PDB entry 8RTL | X-ray diffraction, 1.89 A resolution | chains E and F of the 8 polymer chains in the assembly

Chain E:
Molecule: Arsenite oxidase subunit AioA
Organism: Alcaligenes faecalis
Notes: EC 1.20.9.1
UniProtKB: Q7SIF4 (AIOA_ALCFA); residues 4-825 here correspond to UniProt positions 5-826 (UniProt number = residue number + 1)
Sequence (824 residues; each row starts with the number of its first residue):
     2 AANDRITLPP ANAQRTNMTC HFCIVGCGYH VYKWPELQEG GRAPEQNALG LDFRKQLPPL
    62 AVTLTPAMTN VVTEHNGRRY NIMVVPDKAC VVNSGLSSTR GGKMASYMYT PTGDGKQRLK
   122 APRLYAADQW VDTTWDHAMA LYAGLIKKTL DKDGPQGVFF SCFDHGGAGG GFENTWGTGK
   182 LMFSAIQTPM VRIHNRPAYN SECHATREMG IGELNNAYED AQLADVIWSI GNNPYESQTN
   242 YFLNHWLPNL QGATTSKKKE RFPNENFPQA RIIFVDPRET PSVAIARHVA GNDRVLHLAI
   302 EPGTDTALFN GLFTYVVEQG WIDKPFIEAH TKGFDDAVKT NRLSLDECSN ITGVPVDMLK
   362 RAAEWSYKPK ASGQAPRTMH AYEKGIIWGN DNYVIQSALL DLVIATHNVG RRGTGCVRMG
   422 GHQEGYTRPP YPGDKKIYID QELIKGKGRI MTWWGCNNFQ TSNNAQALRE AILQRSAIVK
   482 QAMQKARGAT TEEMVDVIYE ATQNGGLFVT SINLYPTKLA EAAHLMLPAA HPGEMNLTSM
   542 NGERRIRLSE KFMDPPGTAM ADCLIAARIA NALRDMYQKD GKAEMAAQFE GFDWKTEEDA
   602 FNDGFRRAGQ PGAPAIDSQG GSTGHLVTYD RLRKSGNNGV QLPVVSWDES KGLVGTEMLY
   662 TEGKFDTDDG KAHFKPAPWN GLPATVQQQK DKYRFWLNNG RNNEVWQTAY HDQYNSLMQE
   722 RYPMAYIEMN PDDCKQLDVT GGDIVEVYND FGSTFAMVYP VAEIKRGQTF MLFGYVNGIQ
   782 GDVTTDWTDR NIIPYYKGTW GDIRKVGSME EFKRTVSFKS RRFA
Construct notes: expression tag (2-3)
Curated features (UniProtKB/Swiss-Prot):
  - binding site ([3Fe-4S] cluster): Cys21, Cys24, Cys28
  - binding site (substrate): His195, Glu203, Arg419, His423
  - site: Ser99 (Involved in charge transfer)
Metal / ion sites: 3Fe-4S cluster Fe: Cys21, Cys24, Cys28; Na+ site 1: Asp129 (shared with 3 residues of chain G); Na+ site 2: Gln467, Ser754, Asp783 (shared with 1 residue of chain G)
Residues lining bound ligands:
  - molybdenum(iv) ion / oxygen atom: Asn196, Glu203, Lys385, Arg419, Gly422, His423, Arg702
  - 3Fe-4S cluster (F3S): Cys21, Phe23, Cys24, Val26, Gly27, Cys28, Tyr30, Ser98, Ser99, Arg101, Gly102, Thr240, Asn241
  - molybdopterin guanosine dinucleotide (MGD; 2-amino-5,6-dimercapto-7-methyl-3,7,8a,9-tetrahydro-8-oxa-1,3,9,10-tetraaza-anthracen-4-one guanosine dinucleotide), molecule 1: Cys24, Arg101, Gly232, Asn233, Asn234, Glu237, Ser238, Gln239, Val276, Asp277, Pro278, Arg279, Thr281, Ile301, Pro303, Gly304, Asp306, Glu384, Lys385, Gly386, Ile387, Gly421, Gly422, His423, Trp697, Asn699, Asn700, Gly701, Arg702, Asn703, Asn704, Val706, Trp707, Gln708, Phe771, Phe774, Tyr796, Lys798
  - molybdopterin guanosine dinucleotide (MGD), molecule 2: Ala169, Gly170, His195, Asn196, Lys385, Trp389, His423, Trp455, Gly456, Cys457, Asn458, Asn459, Thr462, Ile513, Asn514, Leu515, Tyr516, Thr518, Ala530, Ala531, His532, Asp563, Asn700, Gly701, Arg702, Gln708, Thr709, Tyr711, Phe774, Gln781, Gly782, Thr785, Tyr797, Lys798

Chain F:
Molecule: Arsenite oxidase subunit AioB
Organism: Alcaligenes faecalis
Notes: EC 1.20.9.1; engineered mutation(s): C65F-C80G
UniProtKB: Q7SIF3 (AIOB_ALCFA); residues -1 to 133 here correspond to UniProt positions 41-175 (UniProt number = residue number + 42)
Sequence (135 residues; each row starts with the number of its first residue; numbers below 1 keep their minus sign (Ala-1 is residue -1)):
    -1 AGRTTLQYPA TQVSVAKNLK ANEPVSFTYP DTSSPCVAVK LGSPVPGGVG PNNDIVAYSV
    59 LCTHMGFPTS YDKSSKTFKC PGHFTEFDAE KAGQMICGQA TENLPRVLLR YDEASDALTA
   119 VGVDGLIYGR QANVI
Construct notes: conflict Phe65 (Cys107 in Q7SIF3), Gly80 (Cys122 in Q7SIF3)
Curated features (UniProtKB/Swiss-Prot):
  - binding site ([2Fe-2S] cluster): Cys60, His62, Cys78, His81
Metal / ion sites: 2Fe-2S cluster Fe: Cys60, His62, Cys78, His81
Residues lining bound ligands: 2Fe-2S cluster (FES): Cys60, His62, Met63, Gly64, Phe65, Cys78, Gly80, His81, Phe82, Thr83

Chain E / chain F interface:
Contacting residue pairs (102):
  Asn4(E) - Asp122(F)  hydrogen bond
  Asn4(E) - Gly123(F)
  Asn4(E) - Leu124(F)  hydrogen bond (backbone-backbone)
  Asp5(E) - Leu4(F)
  Asp5(E) - Tyr6(F)  hydrogen bond
  Asp5(E) - Leu124(F)
  Asp5(E) - Ala130(F)
  Asp5(E) - Asn131(F)  hydrogen bond (backbone-backbone)
  Arg6(E) - Thr2(F)  hydrogen bond (side chain-backbone)
  Arg6(E) - Thr3(F)
  Arg6(E) - Leu4(F)
  Arg6(E) - Gln129(F)
  Arg6(E) - Ala130(F)
  Ile7(E) - Leu124(F)  hydrophobic
  Ile7(E) - Gln129(F)  hydrogen bond (backbone-backbone)
  Leu9(E) - Gln129(F)
  Arg43(E) - Gln129(F)  hydrogen bond
  Arg43(E) - Ala130(F)
  Arg43(E) - Val132(F)  hydrogen bond (side chain-backbone)
  Arg43(E) - Ile133(F)  hydrogen bond (side chain-backbone)
  Phe54(E) - Gln129(F)
  Arg55(E) - Ile133(F)
  Lys56(E) - Ile133(F)
  Gln57(E) - Ser31(F)
  Gln57(E) - Leu59(F)
  Gln57(E) - Tyr126(F)  hydrogen bond (side chain-backbone)
  Gln57(E) - Gly127(F)
  Gln57(E) - Arg128(F)  hydrogen bond
  Gln57(E) - Ile133(F)
  Leu58(E) - Tyr126(F)
  Leu58(E) - Gly127(F)  hydrogen bond (backbone-backbone)
  Pro59(E) - Tyr126(F)  hydrogen bond (backbone-side chain)
  Pro60(E) - Met63(F)
  Pro60(E) - Gly64(F)
  Pro60(E) - Phe65(F)  hydrophobic
  Pro60(E) - Tyr126(F)
  Leu61(E) - Met63(F)  hydrogen bond (backbone-backbone)
  Leu61(E) - Phe65(F)  hydrophobic
  Leu61(E) - Tyr126(F)
  Ala62(E) - Tyr126(F)  hydrogen bond (backbone-side chain)
  Val63(E) - His62(F)
  Val63(E) - Met63(F)
  Val63(E) - Tyr126(F)  hydrogen bond (backbone-side chain)
  Thr64(E) - His62(F)
  Thr64(E) - Met63(F)
  Thr66(E) - Thr61(F)
  Thr66(E) - Thr99(F)  hydrogen bond
  Pro67(E) - Glu100(F)
  Ala68(E) - Thr99(F)
  Leu97(E) - Met63(F)  hydrophobic
  Leu97(E) - His81(F)
  Ser98(E) - His62(F)  hydrogen bond (backbone-side chain)
  Ser99(E) - Gln97(F)
  Thr100(E) - Met93(F)
  Thr100(E) - Gly96(F)
  Thr100(E) - Gln97(F)  hydrogen bond (backbone-side chain)
  Thr100(E) - Ala98(F)  hydrogen bond (side chain-backbone)
  Thr100(E) - Thr99(F)
  Gly103(E) - Thr99(F)
  Tyr236(E) - His81(F)  hydrogen bond (side chain-backbone)
  Tyr236(E) - Phe82(F)
  Tyr236(E) - Gly96(F)
  Tyr236(E) - Gln97(F)  hydrogen bond
  Thr240(E) - Gln97(F)
  Leu244(E) - His81(F)
  Leu244(E) - Phe82(F)  hydrophobic
  Leu248(E) - Phe82(F)  hydrophobic
  Ile286(E) - Phe82(F)  hydrophobic
  His289(E) - Phe82(F)
  Val290(E) - Phe82(F)  hydrophobic
  Asn704(E) - Gly96(F)  hydrogen bond (side chain-backbone)
  Asn704(E) - Gln97(F)  hydrogen bond
  Glu705(E) - Met93(F)
  Glu705(E) - Ile94(F)
  Glu705(E) - Cys95(F)
  Glu705(E) - Gly96(F)  hydrogen bond (side chain-backbone)
  Glu721(E) - Gln92(F)
  Arg722(E) - Gln92(F)
  Arg722(E) - Met93(F)  hydrogen bond (side chain-backbone)
  Arg722(E) - Ile94(F)  hydrogen bond (side chain-backbone)
  Tyr723(E) - Ile94(F)  hydrogen bond (side chain-backbone)
  Lys814(E) - Lys89(F)
  Arg815(E) - Lys89(F)
  Thr816(E) - Gln92(F)
  Val817(E) - Lys89(F)
  Ser818(E) - Asp86(F)  hydrogen bond
  Ser818(E) - Gln92(F)
  Ser818(E) - Ile94(F)
  Lys820(E) - Ser73(F)  hydrogen bond (side chain-backbone)
  Lys820(E) - Lys74(F)  hydrogen bond (side chain-backbone)
  Lys820(E) - Thr75(F)
  Lys820(E) - Asp86(F)  salt bridge
  Lys820(E) - Glu88(F)  salt bridge
  Lys820(E) - Ile94(F)
  Ser821(E) - Ile94(F)
  Arg822(E) - Ile94(F)  hydrogen bond (side chain-backbone)
  Arg822(E) - Cys95(F)  hydrogen bond
  Phe824(E) - Lys77(F)
  Phe824(E) - Cys78(F)
  Phe824(E) - Phe82(F)
  Phe824(E) - Glu84(F)
  Ala825(E) - Lys77(F)  hydrogen bond (backbone-side chain)
Also at the interface, not in a pair above, chain E (53 interface residues in all): Met69, Gly96, Arg101, Lys104, Leu718, Tyr760
Also at the interface, not in a pair above, chain F (48 interface residues in all): Pro44, Pro66, Asp70, Thr83, Asn101, Ile125

Summary:
53 residues of chain E and 48 residues of chain F are in contact; the contacts include 34 hydrogen bonds and 2
salt bridges. Polar contacts include Lys820(E)-Asp86(F), Lys820(E)-Glu88(F) and Asn4(E)-Asp122(F).
Chain E is Arsenite oxidase subunit AioA and chain F is Arsenite oxidase subunit AioB, both from Alcaligenes
faecalis; the structure, Af Aio C65F-C80G, was determined by X-ray diffraction.
